Entry 7AWN (X-ray diffraction, 3.92 A resolution); this record covers chain A.

Chain A:
Protein: Excitatory amino acid transporter 1, Neutral amino acid transporter B(0)
From: Homo sapiens
UniProt: chimeric construct of P43003, Q15758: residues 1-148 from P43003 (EAA1_HUMAN) positions 1-148 (same numbers); residues 149-222 from Q15758 positions 157-230 (UniProt number = residue number + 8); residues 223-522 from P43003 (EAA1_HUMAN) positions 243-542 (UniProt number = residue number + 20)
Sequence (522 residues; row label = number of the first residue in the row):
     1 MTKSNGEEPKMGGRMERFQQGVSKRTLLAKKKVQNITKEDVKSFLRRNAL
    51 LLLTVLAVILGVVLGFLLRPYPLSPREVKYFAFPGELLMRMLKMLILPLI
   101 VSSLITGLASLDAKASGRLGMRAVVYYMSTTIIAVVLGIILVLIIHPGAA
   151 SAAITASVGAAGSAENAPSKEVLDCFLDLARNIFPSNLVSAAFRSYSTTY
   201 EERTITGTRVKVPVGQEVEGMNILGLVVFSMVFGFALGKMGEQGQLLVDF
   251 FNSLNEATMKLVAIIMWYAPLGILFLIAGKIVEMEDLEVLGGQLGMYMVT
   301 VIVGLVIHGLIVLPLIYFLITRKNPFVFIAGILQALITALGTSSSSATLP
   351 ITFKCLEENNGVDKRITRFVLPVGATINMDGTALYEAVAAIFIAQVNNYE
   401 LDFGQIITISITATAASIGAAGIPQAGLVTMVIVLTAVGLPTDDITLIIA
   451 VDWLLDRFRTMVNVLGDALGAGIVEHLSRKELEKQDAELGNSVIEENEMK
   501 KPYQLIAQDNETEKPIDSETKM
Disordered / not traced: 1-41, 148-169, 201-214, 284-295, 398-403, 487-522
Differences from the reference sequence: engineered mutation Ser23 (Arg in P43003), Phe44 (Tyr in P43003), Arg46 (Phe in P43003), Leu50 (Phe in P43003), Leu51 (Val in P43003), Leu56 (Thr in P43003), Leu60 (Val in P43003), Val62 (Thr in P43003), Val63 (Ile in P43003), Leu67 (Thr in P43003), Pro72 (Arg in P43003), Leu73 (Met in P43003), Pro75 (Tyr in P43003), Ala82 (Ser in P43003), Lys93 (Gln in P43003), Ile96 (Val in P43003), Val101 (Ile in P43003), Ile105 (Val in P43003), Leu108 (Met in P43003), Ser110 (Ala in P43003), Ala113 (Ser in P43003), Arg118 (Lys in P43003), Leu119 (Met in P43003), Ser129 (Thr in P43003), Leu137 (Ile in P43003), Leu141 (Ile in P43003), Leu143 (Ile in P43003), Thr155 (Asn163 in Q15758), Cys175 (Ser183 in Q15758), Thr204 (Asn212 in Q15758), Ile223 (Ala243 in P43003), Val232 (Cys252 in P43003), Ala236 (Val256 in P43003), Leu237 (Ile257 in P43003), Lys239 (Asn259 in P43003), Gly241 (Lys261 in P43003), Leu246 (Ala266 in P43003), Val248 (Arg268 in P43003), Asp249 (Glu269 in P43003), Asn252 (Asp272 in P43003), Thr258 (Ile278 in P43003), Lys260 (Arg280 in P43003), Ile264 (Val284 in P43003), Leu271 (Val291 in P43003), Leu287 (Met307 in P43003), Glu288 (Gly308 in P43003), Leu290 (Ile310 in P43003), Gly295 (Ala315 in P43003), Met298 (Thr318 in P43003), Val306 (Leu326 in P43003), Gly309 (Ala329 in P43003), Leu310 (Val330 in P43003), Ile316 (Leu336 in P43003), Ile320 (Val340 in P43003), Phe326 (Trp346 in P43003), Ala330 (Gly350 in P43003), Ile332 (Leu352 in P43003), Ile366 (Val386 in P43003), Val388 (Leu408 in P43003), Tyr399 (Phe419 in P43003), Asp402 (Asn422 in P43003), Ala437 (Ser457 in P43003), Leu454 (Phe474 in P43003), Phe458 (Leu478 in P43003), Met461 (Thr481 in P43003), Val462 (Thr482 in P43003), Ala468 (Ser488 in P43003), Lys480 (His500 in P43003), Glu483 (Lys503 in P43003), Lys484 (Asn504 in P43003), Gln485 (Arg505 in P43003), Ala487 (Val507 in P43003), Leu489 (Met509 in P43003)
Bound ions: barium ion: Tyr127, Thr130, Thr131, Asn378, Asp380; rubidium ion: Ser343, Asp456
Ligand contacts: rubidium (6Z6; 2-Amino-5,6,7,8-tetrahydro-4-(4-methoxyphenyl)-7-(naphthalen-1-yl)-5-oxo-4H-chromene-3-carbonitrile): Leu104, Leu108, Ala113, Ser116, Gly117, Gly120, Ala123, Val124, Tyr127, Met231, Val232, Phe235, Phe369, Val370, Val373, Ile377

In short:
Ligands of chain A: rubidium. The barium ion site is built by Tyr127, Thr130, Thr131, Asn378 and Asp380.
Ser343 and Asp456 form the rubidium ion site.
Chain A is Excitatory amino acid transporter 1, Neutral amino acid transporter B(0) (Homo sapiens); the
structure, Structure of the thermostabilized EAAT1 cryst mutant in complex with rubidium and barium and the
allosteric ..., was determined by X-ray diffraction, deposited together with 7AWL, 7AWM, 7AWP, 7AWQ and 7NPW.
